Entry 3B5N (X-ray diffraction, 1.60 A resolution); this record covers chains A and D of the 4 polymer chains in the assembly.

[Chain A]
Name: Synaptobrevin homolog 1
Source organism: Saccharomyces cerevisiae
UniProt: P31109 (SNC1_YEAST); residues 27-86 here = UniProt positions 27-86
Chain sequence (61 residues; numbered 26 to 86; the number before each row is that of its first residue):
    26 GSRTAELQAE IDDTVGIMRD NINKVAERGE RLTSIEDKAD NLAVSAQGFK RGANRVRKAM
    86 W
Differences from the reference sequence: expression tag (26)
UniProt features mapped onto this chain:
  - cross-link: K63 (Glycyl lysine isopeptide (Lys-Gly) (interchain with G-Cter in ubiquitin))
Reported in the primary citation:
  - conformationally variable residues (side-chain flip): R53

[Chain D]
Name: Protein transport protein SEC9
Source organism: Saccharomyces cerevisiae
UniProt: P40357 (SEC9_YEAST); residue numbers follow UniProt; this construct covers 589-650
Chain sequence (64 residues; row label = number of the first residue in the row):
   587 GSEMELEIDR NLDQIQQVSN RLKKMALTTG KELDSQQKRL NNIEESTDDL DINLHMNTNR
   647 LAGI
Differences from the reference sequence: expression tag (587-588)
Reported in the primary citation:
  - mutagenesis - T615M (Tm 57 degC): increased stability

[Interface between chain A and chain D]
Contacting residue pairs (56; chain A residue first):
  R28(A) - D595(D)  hydrogen bond (side chain-backbone)
  R28(A) - L598(D)
  R28(A) - D599(D)  salt bridge
  R28(A) - Q602(D)  hydrogen bond
  T29(A) - L598(D)
  L32(A) - I601(D)  hydrophobic
  L32(A) - Q602(D)
  L32(A) - S605(D)
  E35(A) - S605(D)  hydrogen bond
  E35(A) - N606(D)  hydrogen bond (side chain-backbone)
  E35(A) - K609(D)
  I36(A) - S605(D)
  D38(A) - K609(D)  salt bridge
  T39(A) - L608(D)
  T39(A) - K609(D)
  T39(A) - A612(D)
  I42(A) - A612(D)  hydrophobic
  I42(A) - L613(D)  hydrophobic
  M43(A) - A612(D)  hydrophobic
  N46(A) - A612(D)  hydrogen bond (side chain-backbone)
  N46(A) - T615(D)
  N46(A) - G616(D)  hydrogen bond (side chain-backbone)
  N46(A) - L619(D)
  K49(A) - G616(D)
  K49(A) - L619(D)
  K49(A) - D620(D)  salt bridge
  E52(A) - Q623(D)  hydrogen bond (backbone-side chain)
  R53(A) - L619(D)
  R53(A) - Q622(D)  hydrogen bond
  R53(A) - Q623(D)
  R53(A) - L626(D)
  R56(A) - Q623(D)
  R56(A) - L626(D)
  R56(A) - N627(D)
  R56(A) - E630(D)  salt bridge
  L57(A) - L626(D)  hydrophobic
  S59(A) - E630(D)  hydrogen bond
  I60(A) - L626(D)
  I60(A) - I629(D)  hydrophobic
  I60(A) - E630(D)
  K63(A) - E630(D)
  K63(A) - T633(D)
  A64(A) - T633(D)
  N66(A) - D637(D)
  L67(A) - L636(D)  hydrophobic
  L67(A) - D637(D)
  L67(A) - L640(D)  hydrophobic
  S70(A) - D637(D)  hydrogen bond
  S70(A) - H641(D)  hydrogen bond
  G73(A) - T644(D)
  F74(A) - L640(D)  hydrophobic
  F74(A) - T644(D)
  F74(A) - L647(D)  hydrophobic
  A78(A) - L647(D)
  V81(A) - L647(D)
  V81(A) - I650(D)
Also at the interface, not in a pair above, chain A (30 interface residues in all): V50, A71, G77, M85
Also at the interface, not in a pair above, chain D (31 interface residues in all): D634, N643
From the paper, about this interface:
  - specific contacts: T39(A)-S605(D) (water-mediated contact), R53(A)-Q622(D) (hydrogen bond)

[In short]
Chain A and chain D form an interface of 30 and 31 residues respectively, with 11 hydrogen bonds and 4 salt
bridges. Among the polar pairs are R28(A)-D599(D), D38(A)-K609(D) and K49(A)-D620(D). The paper describes a
water-mediated contact between T39(A) and S605(D); a hydrogen bond between R53(A) and Q622(D). The paper
reports that T615M of chain D increases stability; conformational variability at R53(A).
Chain A is Synaptobrevin homolog 1 and chain D is Protein transport protein SEC9, both from Saccharomyces
cerevisiae; the structure, Structure of the yeast plasma membrane SNARE complex, was determined by X-ray
diffraction.
